PDB entry 8W8P | X-ray diffraction, 3.17 A resolution | chains C and F of the 9 polymer chains in the assembly

[Chain C]
Protein: DNA-directed RNA polymerase subunit beta
Source organism: Thermus thermophilus HB8
Notes: EC 2.7.7.6
UniProtKB: Q8RQE9 (RPOB_THET8); numbering as in UniProt (aligned over 1-1119)
Sequence (1119 residues; row label = number of the first residue in the row):
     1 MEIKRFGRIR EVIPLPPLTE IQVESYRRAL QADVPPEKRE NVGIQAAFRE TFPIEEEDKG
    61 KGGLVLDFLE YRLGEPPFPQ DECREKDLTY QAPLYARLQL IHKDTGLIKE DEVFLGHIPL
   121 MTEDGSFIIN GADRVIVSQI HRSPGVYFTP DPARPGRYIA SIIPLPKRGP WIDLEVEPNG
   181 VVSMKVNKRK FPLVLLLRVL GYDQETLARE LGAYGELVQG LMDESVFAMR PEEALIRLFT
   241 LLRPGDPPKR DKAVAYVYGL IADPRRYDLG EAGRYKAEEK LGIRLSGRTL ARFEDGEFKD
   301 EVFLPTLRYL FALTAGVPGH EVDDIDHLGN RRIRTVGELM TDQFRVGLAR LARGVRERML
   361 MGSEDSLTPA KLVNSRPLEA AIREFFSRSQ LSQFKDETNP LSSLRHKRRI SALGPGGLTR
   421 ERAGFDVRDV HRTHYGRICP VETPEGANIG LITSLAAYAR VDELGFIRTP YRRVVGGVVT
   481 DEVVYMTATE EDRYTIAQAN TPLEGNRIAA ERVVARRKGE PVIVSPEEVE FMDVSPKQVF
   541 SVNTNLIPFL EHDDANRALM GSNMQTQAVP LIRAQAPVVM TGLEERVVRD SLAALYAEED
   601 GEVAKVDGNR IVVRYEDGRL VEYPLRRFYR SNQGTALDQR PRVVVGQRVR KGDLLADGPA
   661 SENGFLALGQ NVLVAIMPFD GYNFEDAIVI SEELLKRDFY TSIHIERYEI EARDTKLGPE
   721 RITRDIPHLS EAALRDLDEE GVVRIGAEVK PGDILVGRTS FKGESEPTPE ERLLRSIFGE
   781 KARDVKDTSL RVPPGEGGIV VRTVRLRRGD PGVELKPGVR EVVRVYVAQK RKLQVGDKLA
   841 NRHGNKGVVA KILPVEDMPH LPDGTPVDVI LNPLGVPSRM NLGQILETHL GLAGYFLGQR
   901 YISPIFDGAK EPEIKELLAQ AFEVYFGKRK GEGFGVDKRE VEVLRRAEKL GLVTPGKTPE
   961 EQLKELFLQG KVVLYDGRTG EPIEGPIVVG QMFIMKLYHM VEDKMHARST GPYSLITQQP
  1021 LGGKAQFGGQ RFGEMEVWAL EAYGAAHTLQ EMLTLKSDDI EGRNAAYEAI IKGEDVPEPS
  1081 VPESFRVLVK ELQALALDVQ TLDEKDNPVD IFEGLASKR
Not modelled in the structure: 57-62, 1119
Small-molecule neighbours: CMPcPP (2TM; 5'-O-[(S)-hydroxy{[(S)-hydroxy(phosphonooxy)phosphoryl]methyl}phosphoryl]cytidine): Arg557, Ser878, Arg879

[Chain F]
Protein: RNA polymerase sigma factor SigA
Source organism: Thermus thermophilus HB8
UniProtKB: Q5SKW1 (Q5SKW1_THET8); residue numbers follow UniProt; this construct covers 1-423
Sequence (443 residues; each row starts with the number of its first residue; numbers below 1 keep their minus sign (Met-19 is residue -19)):
   -19 MGSSHHHHHH SSGLVPRGSH MKKSKRKNAQ AQEAQETEVL VQEEAEELPE FPEGEPDPDL
    41 EDPDLTLEDD LLDLPEEGEG LDLEEEEEDL PIPKISTSDP VRQYLHEIGQ VPLLTLEEEV
   101 ELARKVEEGM EAIKKLSEIT GLDPDLIREV VRAKILGSAR VRHIPGLKET LDPKTVEEID
   161 QKLKSLPKEH KRYLHIAREG EAARQHLIEA NLRLVVSIAK KYTGRGLSFL DLIQEGNQGL
   221 IRAVEKFEYK RRFKFSTYAT WWIRQAINRA IADQARTIRI PVHMVETINK LSRTARQLQQ
   281 ELGREPTYEE IAEAMGPGWD AKRVEETLKI AQEPVSLETP IGDEKDSFYG DFIPDEHLPS
   341 PVDAATQSLL SEELEKALSK LSEREAMVLK LRKGLIDGRE HTLEEVGAFF GVTRERIRQI
   401 ENKALRKLKY HESRTRKLRD FLD
Not modelled in the structure: -19 to 77
Construct notes: expression tag (-19 to 0)
Ion coordination: Mg2+: Ala292, Gly296, Trp299

[How chain C and chain F interact]
Contacting residue pairs (79):
  Phe114(C) - Gln279(F)
  Phe114(C) - Gly283(F)
  Phe114(C) - Arg284(F)
  His117(C) - Gly283(F)  hydrogen bond (side chain-backbone)
  Arg243(C) - Arg82(F)
  Pro244(C) - Arg82(F)  hydrogen bond (backbone-side chain)
  Arg353(C) - Lys200(F)
  Arg353(C) - Thr203(F)  hydrogen bond
  Glu357(C) - Lys201(F)
  Met361(C) - Lys201(F)
  Met361(C) - Arg244(F)
  Ala370(C) - Gln280(F)  hydrogen bond (backbone-side chain)
  Val373(C) - Gln280(F)  hydrogen bond (backbone-side chain)
  Asn374(C) - Arg276(F)  hydrogen bond
  Ser375(C) - Gln279(F)  hydrogen bond
  Arg376(C) - Arg276(F)
  Arg376(C) - Gln279(F)
  Arg376(C) - Glu285(F)  salt bridge
  Gln390(C) - Asp323(F)
  Arg713(C) - Lys309(F)
  His728(C) - Asp423(F)
  Thr768(C) - Gln347(F)  hydrogen bond
  Pro769(C) - Gly374(F)
  Pro769(C) - Leu375(F)
  Glu770(C) - Leu350(F)
  Glu770(C) - Ser351(F)  hydrogen bond
  Glu770(C) - Leu354(F)
  Glu770(C) - Leu375(F)
  Glu771(C) - Gln347(F)  hydrogen bond
  Glu771(C) - Leu350(F)
  Arg772(C) - Lys373(F)
  Arg772(C) - Glu380(F)  salt bridge
  Leu773(C) - Leu369(F)  hydrophobic
  Leu773(C) - Lys373(F)
  Leu773(C) - Leu375(F)  hydrophobic
  Leu774(C) - Leu418(F)  hydrophobic
  Leu774(C) - Phe421(F)
  Arg775(C) - Leu422(F)
  Ser776(C) - Lys373(F)  hydrogen bond
  Ser776(C) - Leu405(F)
  Ile777(C) - Lys409(F)
  Phe778(C) - Glu412(F)
  Phe778(C) - Leu418(F)
  Phe778(C) - Arg419(F)
  Phe778(C) - Leu422(F)  hydrophobic
  Arg808(C) - Glu305(F)  salt bridge
  Glu814(C) - Thr287(F)
  Glu814(C) - Tyr288(F)  hydrogen bond (side chain-backbone)
  Glu814(C) - Glu289(F)
  Leu815(C) - Tyr288(F)  hydrogen bond (backbone-side chain)
  Lys816(C) - Tyr288(F)
  Pro817(C) - Tyr288(F)
  Pro817(C) - Gln312(F)
  Gly818(C) - Glu305(F)
  Pro1012(C) - Pro334(F)  hydrophobic
  Tyr1013(C) - Ile333(F)
  Tyr1013(C) - Pro334(F)
  Tyr1013(C) - Asp335(F)  hydrogen bond (backbone-backbone)
  Ser1014(C) - Asp335(F)
  Leu1015(C) - Ile333(F)  hydrophobic
  Leu1015(C) - Pro334(F)
  Leu1015(C) - Asp335(F)
  Gln1018(C) - Asp335(F)  hydrogen bond
  Gln1018(C) - Leu338(F)
  Leu1021(C) - Asp331(F)
  Leu1021(C) - Ile333(F)
  Gln1026(C) - Phe332(F)
  Ile1060(C) - Leu338(F)  hydrophobic
  Arg1063(C) - Pro341(F)
  Asn1064(C) - Ser340(F)
  Asn1064(C) - Pro341(F)
  Asn1064(C) - Ala344(F)
  Tyr1067(C) - Pro341(F)  hydrophobic
  Tyr1067(C) - Val342(F)
  Tyr1067(C) - Ala345(F)  hydrophobic
  Glu1068(C) - Ser348(F)  hydrogen bond
  Glu1068(C) - Glu352(F)
  Ile1071(C) - Ala345(F)  hydrophobic
  Lys1072(C) - Glu352(F)  salt bridge
Other interface residues (no listed pair), chain C (55 interface residues in all): Pro93, Tyr95, Val113, Arg189, Gly245, Arg358, Glu379, Val819, Thr1010
Other interface residues (no listed pair), chain F (54 interface residues in all): Pro286, Leu308, Pro339, Leu349, Leu358, Leu408

[Summary]
55 residues of chain C face 54 of chain F across their interface, with 16 hydrogen bonds and 4 salt bridges.
Polar pairs include Arg376(C)-Glu285(F), Arg772(C)-Glu380(F) and Arg808(C)-Glu305(F). Ligands of chain C:
CMPcPP. The Mg2+ site is built by Ala292(F), Gly296(F) and Trp299(F).
Here chain C is DNA-directed RNA polymerase subunit beta and chain F is RNA polymerase sigma factor SigA, both
from Thermus thermophilus HB8. Entry 8W8P (Thermus thermophilus initiation transcription complex containing
CMPcPP in the post-translocated state) was determined by X-ray diffraction (same publication as 8W8N and
8W8O).
